Entry 3TRV (X-ray diffraction, 1.00 A resolution); this record covers chain A.

# Chain A
Molecule: L-Villin-1
Notes: fragment: headpiece subdomain
UniProt: P02640 (VILI_CHICK); residues 1-35 here correspond to UniProt positions 792-826 (UniProt number = residue number + 791)
Sequence (35 residues; row label = number of the first residue in the row):
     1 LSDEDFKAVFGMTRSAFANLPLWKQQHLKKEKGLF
Modified / non-standard residues: F17 (2,3,4,5,6-pentafluoro-l-phenylalanine; PF5)
Differences from the reference sequence: engineered mutation H27 (Asn818 in P02640)
Swiss-Prot annotation at these positions:
  - region: K29 to K32 (Absolutely required for activity)

# Overview
Chain A is L-Villin-1; the structure, Crystal structure of quasiracemic villin headpiece subdomain containing
(F5Phe17) substitution, was determined by X-ray diffraction (same publication as 3TJW, 3TRW and 3TRY).
